Entry 7JH0 (X-ray diffraction, 2.51 A resolution); this record covers chains A and C of the 4 polymer chains in the assembly.

== Chain A (and C) ==
Name: Glyceraldehyde-3-phosphate dehydrogenase
Organism: Schistosoma mansoni
Notes: EC 1.2.1.12; chain C of this document is another copy of the same molecule, construct and numbering; everything in this record applies to it too
UniProt: P20287 (G3P_SCHMA); numbering as in UniProt (aligned over 1-338)
Sequence (338 residues; numbered 1 to 338; the number before each row is that of its first residue):
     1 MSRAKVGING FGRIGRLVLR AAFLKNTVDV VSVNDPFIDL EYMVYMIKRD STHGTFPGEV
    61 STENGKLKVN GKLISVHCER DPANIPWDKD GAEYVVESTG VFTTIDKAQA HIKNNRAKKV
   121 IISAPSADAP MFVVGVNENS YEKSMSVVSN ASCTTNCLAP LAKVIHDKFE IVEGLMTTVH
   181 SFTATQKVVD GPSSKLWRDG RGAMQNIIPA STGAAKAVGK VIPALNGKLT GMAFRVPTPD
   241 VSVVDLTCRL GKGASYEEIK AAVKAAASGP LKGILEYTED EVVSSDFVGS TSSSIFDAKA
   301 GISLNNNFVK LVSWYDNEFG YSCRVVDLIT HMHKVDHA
Modified / non-standard residues: Cys-153 (S-phosphocysteine; CSP)
Swiss-Prot annotation at these positions:
  - binding site (NAD(+)): Arg-13, Ile-14, Asp-35, Arg-80, Ser-123, Asn-317
  - binding site (D-glyceraldehyde 3-phosphate): Ser-152, Thr-154, Thr-183, Arg-198, Thr-212, Gly-213, Arg-235
  - site: His-180 (Activates thiol group during catalysis)

== Interface between chain A and chain C ==
Pairs across the interface (9):
  Tyr-45(A) / Glu-281(C)  hydrogen bond (side chain-backbone)
  Arg-49(A) / Asp-280(C)  salt bridge
  Arg-49(A) / Val-282(C)
  Arg-49(A) / Asp-286(C)  salt bridge
  Ser-51(A) / Ser-285(C)
  Asp-280(A) / Arg-49(C)  salt bridge
  Glu-281(A) / Tyr-45(C)  hydrogen bond (backbone-side chain)
  Ser-285(A) / Ser-51(C)  hydrogen bond
  Asp-286(A) / Arg-49(C)
Interface residues without a listed pair, chain A (9 interface residues in all): Val-282, Val-283
Interface residues without a listed pair, chain C (10 interface residues in all): Asp-50, Thr-55

== Summary ==
9 residues of chain A and 10 residues of chain C are in contact; the contacts include 3 hydrogen bonds and 3
salt bridges. Among the polar pairs are Arg-49(A)/Asp-280(C), Arg-49(A)/Asp-286(C) and Tyr-45(A)/Glu-281(C).
Chain A and chain C are both Glyceraldehyde-3-phosphate dehydrogenase (Schistosoma mansoni); the structure,
Crystallographic structure of glyceraldehyde-3-phosphate dehydrogenase from Schistosoma mansoni, was
determined by X-ray diffraction.
